Entry 9G9H (electron microscopy, 2.99 A resolution); this record covers chains F and T of the 10 polymer chains in the assembly.

Chain F:
Molecule: CRISPR system Cms endoribonuclease Csm3
Source organism: Enterococcus italicus DSM 15952
Notes: EC 3.1.-.-
UniProtKB: E6LHV5 (CSM3_ENTI1); residues 1-214 here = UniProt positions 1-214
Chain sequence (214 residues; each row starts with the number of its first residue):
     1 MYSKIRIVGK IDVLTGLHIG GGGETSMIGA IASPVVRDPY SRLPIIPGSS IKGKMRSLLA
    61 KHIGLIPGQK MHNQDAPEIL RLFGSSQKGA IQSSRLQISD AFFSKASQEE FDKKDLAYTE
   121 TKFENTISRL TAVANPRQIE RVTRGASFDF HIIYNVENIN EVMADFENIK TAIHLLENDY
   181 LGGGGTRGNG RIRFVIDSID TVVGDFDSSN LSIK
Disordered / not traced: 1, 129-130, 212-214
Differences from the reference sequence: engineered mutation Ala-32 (Asp in E6LHV5)

Chain T:
Molecule: CTR
Sequence (47 nucleotides; row label = number of the first residue in the row):
     1 CCCCCAGCGC UUCAGCGUUC UUCGGAAUGU CGCGCAUUGG CAUGGAA
Disordered / not traced: 1-14, 43-47

How chain F and chain T interact:
Residue-residue contacts (19; chain F residue first):
  Ile-28(F) with C20(T), sugar contact; U21(T), phosphate contact
  Gly-29(F) with C20(T), hydrogen bond to the sugar; U21(T), hydrogen bond to the phosphate
  Ala-32(F) with U21(T), base contact
  Ser-86(F) with G29(T), hydrogen bond to the base
  Lys-88(F) with U30(T), hydrogen bond to the phosphate; C31(T), salt bridge to the phosphate
  Phe-123(F) with C20(T), base contact
  Val-133(F) with U19(T), sugar contact
  Ala-134(F) with U19(T), hydrogen bond to the sugar
  Asn-135(F) with U19(T), base contact; C20(T), sugar contact; U21(T), hydrogen bond to the base; U22(T), hydrogen bond to the sugar
  Pro-136(F) with U19(T), base contact; C20(T), sugar contact; U21(T), sugar contact
  Arg-137(F) with U21(T), base contact
Other interface residues (no listed pair), chain F (15 interface residues in all): Met-27, Ala-30, Ser-33, Ile-139

In short:
15 residues of chain F and 7 residues of chain T are in contact; the contacts include 7 hydrogen bonds and 1
salt bridge. Polar contacts include Ser-86(F)/G29(T), Asn-135(F)/U21(T) and Gly-29(F)/C20(T).
Here chain F is CRISPR system Cms endoribonuclease Csm3 (Enterococcus italicus DSM 15952) and chain T is CTR.
Entry 9G9H (CryoEM structure of Enterococcus italicus Csm-crRNA-CTR1 complex bound to pNppA3 and AMPNPP) was
determined by electron microscopy (same publication as 9G9A, 9G9B, 9G9C, 9G9D, 9G9E, 9G9F and 4 further
entries).
